PDB entry 7VVA | X-ray diffraction, 2.75 A resolution | chains A and D of the 7 polymer chains in the assembly

# Chain A (and D)
Name: Pseudouridine kinase
From: Escherichia coli
Notes: EC 2.7.1.83; chain D of this document is another copy of the same molecule, construct and numbering; everything in this record applies to it too
UniProt: A0A1V3W5E1 (A0A1V3W5E1_ECOLX); residue numbers follow UniProt; this construct covers 1-313
Sequence (313 residues; each row starts with the number of its first residue):
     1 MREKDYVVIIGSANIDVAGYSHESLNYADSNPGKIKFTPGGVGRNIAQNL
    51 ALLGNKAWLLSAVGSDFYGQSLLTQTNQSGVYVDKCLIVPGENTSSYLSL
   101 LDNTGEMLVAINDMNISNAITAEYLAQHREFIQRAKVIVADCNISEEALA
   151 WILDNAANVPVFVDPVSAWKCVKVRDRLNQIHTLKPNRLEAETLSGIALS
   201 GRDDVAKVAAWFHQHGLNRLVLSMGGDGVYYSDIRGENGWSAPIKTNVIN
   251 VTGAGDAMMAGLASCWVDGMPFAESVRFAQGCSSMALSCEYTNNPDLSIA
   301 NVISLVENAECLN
Disordered / not traced: 1-2, 103-106, 310-313 (chain D: 1, 22, 103-107, 310-313)
Small-molecule neighbours: FJF (5-[(2S,3R,4S,5R)-5-(hydroxymethyl)-3,4-bis(oxidanyl)oxolan-2-yl]-1H-pyrimidine-2,4-dione): Asn14, Asp16, Gly40, Gly41, Val42, Asn45, Tyr97, Asn112, Met114, Asn143, Val166, Ser167, Lys170, Thr252, Gly253, Asp256
From the paper describing this entry:
  - binding site for FJF: Asn14, Asp16, Ser30, Tyr97, Asn112, Met114, Asn143, Lys170, Asp256
  - specificity-determining residues: Ser30
  - catalytic residues: Asp256
  - conformationally variable residues (domain motion, side-chain flip): Trp169, Ser200
  - mutagenesis - Y97A, N112A, M114A, N143A, K170A (11-fold): decreased catalytic activity
  - mutagenesis - S30A: decreased catalytic activity on pseudouridine
  - mutagenesis - K185A (100-fold), D256A (3280-fold): decreased catalytic activity on ATP
  - mutagenesis - W169A: unchanged catalytic activity on pseudouridine
  - mutagenesis - N143A: increased catalytic activity

# Chain A / chain D interface
Residue-residue contacts (25):
  Glu146(A) with Arg175(D), salt bridge; Trp211(D), hydrogen bond
  Trp169(A) with Glu192(D); Thr193(D); Gly196(D); Ile197(D); Ala198(D)
  Val172(A) with Arg175(D); Thr193(D); Leu194(D)
  Lys173(A) with Gly196(D)
  Arg175(A) with Glu146(D), salt bridge; Val172(D), hydrogen bond (side chain-backbone)
  Asp176(A) with Arg175(D), salt bridge; Asp176(D)
  Glu192(A) with Trp169(D)
  Thr193(A) with Trp169(D); Val172(D); Thr193(D)
  Leu194(A) with Val172(D)
  Gly196(A) with Trp169(D); Lys173(D)
  Ile197(A) with Trp169(D)
  Ala198(A) with Trp169(D)
  Trp211(A) with Glu146(D), hydrogen bond
Also at the interface, not in a pair above, chain A (15 interface residues in all): Ala168, Ser195
Also at the interface, not in a pair above, chain D (15 interface residues in all): Ala168, Ser195

# In short
The chain A/chain D interface involves 15 residues from each chain, with 3 hydrogen bonds and 3 salt bridges.
Polar contacts include Glu146(A)-Arg175(D), Asp176(A)-Arg175(D) and Glu146(A)-Trp211(D). Ligands of chain A:
compound FJF. From the paper: the catalytic residue Asp256(A); Y97A, N112A and M114A of chain A, among others,
reduce catalytic activity; 9 substitutions were tested in all.
Both chains are Pseudouridine kinase (Escherichia coli). Entry 7VVA (Pseudouridine bound structure of
Pseudouridine kinase (PUKI) from Escherichia coli strain B) was determined by X-ray diffraction (same
publication as 7VTD, 7VTE and 7VTG).
